5L5H - chains F and G of the 28 polymer chains in the assembly; structure by X-ray diffraction, 2.60 A resolution.

Chain F:
Protein: Probable proteasome subunit alpha type-7
Source organism: Saccharomyces cerevisiae (strain ATCC 204508 / S288c)
Notes: EC 3.4.25.1
UniProtKB: P21242 (PSA7_YEAST); residues -3 to 284 here correspond to UniProt positions 1-288 (UniProt number = residue number + 4)
Sequence (288 residues; row label = number of the first residue in the row; numbers below 1 keep their minus sign (Met-3 is residue -3)):
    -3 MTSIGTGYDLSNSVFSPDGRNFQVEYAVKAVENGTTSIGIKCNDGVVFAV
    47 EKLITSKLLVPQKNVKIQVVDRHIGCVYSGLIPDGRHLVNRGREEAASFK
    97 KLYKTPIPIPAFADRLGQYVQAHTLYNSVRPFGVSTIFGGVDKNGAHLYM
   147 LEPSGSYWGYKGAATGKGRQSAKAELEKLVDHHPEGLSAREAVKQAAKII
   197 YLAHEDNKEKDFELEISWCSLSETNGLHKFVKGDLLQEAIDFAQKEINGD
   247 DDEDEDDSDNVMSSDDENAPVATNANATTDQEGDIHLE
Disordered / not traced: -3 to 1, 245-284
Curated features (UniProtKB/Swiss-Prot):
  - modified residue: Thr-2 (N-acetylthreonine)

Chain G:
Protein: Proteasome subunit alpha type-1
Source organism: Saccharomyces cerevisiae (strain ATCC 204508 / S288c)
Notes: EC 3.4.25.1
UniProtKB: P21243 (PSA1_YEAST); residues -8 to 243 here correspond to UniProt positions 1-252 (UniProt number = residue number + 9)
Sequence (252 residues; each row starts with the number of its first residue; numbers below 1 keep their minus sign (Met-8 is residue -8)):
    -8 MSGAAAASAAGYDRHITIFSPEGRLYQVEYAFKATNQTNINSLAVRGKDC
    42 TVVISQKKVPDKLLDPTTVSYIFCISRTIGMVVNGPIPDARNAALRAKAE
    92 AAEFRYKYGYDMPCDVLAKRMANLSQIYTQRAYMRPLGVILTFVSVDEEL
   142 GPSIYKTDPAGYYVGYKATATGPKQQEITTNLENHFKKSKIDHINEESWE
   192 KVVEFAITHMIDALGTEFSKNDLEVGVATKDKFFTLSAENIEERLVAIAE
   242 QD
Disordered / not traced: -8 to 1, 243
Ion coordination: Mg2+: Thr8, Tyr119, Arg122, Met125

Chain F / chain G interface:
Pairs across the interface (60; chain F residue first):
  Thr2(F) - His6(G)
  Gly3(F) - His6(G)
  Tyr4(F) - Arg5(G)
  Tyr4(F) - His6(G)
  Tyr4(F) - Tyr21(G)
  Ser9(F) - Arg126(G)
  Val10(F) - His6(G)
  Val10(F) - Gln18(G)
  Phe11(F) - Gln18(G)  hydrogen bond (backbone-side chain)
  Phe11(F) - Tyr21(G)
  Phe11(F) - Ala22(G)  hydrophobic
  Phe11(F) - Arg126(G)
  Phe11(F) - Pro127(G)
  Ser12(F) - Tyr21(G)
  Pro13(F) - Tyr21(G)  hydrophobic
  Pro13(F) - Lys24(G)  hydrogen bond (backbone-side chain)
  Asp14(F) - Lys24(G)
  Gly15(F) - Tyr21(G)
  Gly15(F) - Ala25(G)
  Lys37(F) - Asp56(G)  salt bridge
  Asp110(F) - Arg82(G)
  Gln114(F) - Arg82(G)  hydrogen bond (side chain-backbone)
  Gln114(F) - Asn83(G)
  Gln114(F) - Leu86(G)
  Gln117(F) - Pro79(G)
  Gln117(F) - Asp80(G)
  Gln117(F) - Asn83(G)  hydrogen bond
  Gln117(F) - Arg126(G)
  Thr120(F) - Arg126(G)  hydrogen bond (backbone-side chain)
  Leu121(F) - Tyr124(G)
  Leu121(F) - Arg126(G)
  Tyr122(F) - Tyr124(G)
  Tyr122(F) - Met125(G)  hydrophobic
  Ser150(F) - Pro79(G)
  Gly151(F) - Pro79(G)
  Ser152(F) - Ile78(G)
  Ser152(F) - Pro79(G)
  Tyr153(F) - Arg82(G)  hydrogen bond (backbone-side chain)
  Trp154(F) - Leu55(G)  hydrophobic
  Trp154(F) - Thr59(G)
  Trp154(F) - Val60(G)  hydrophobic
  Trp154(F) - Ser61(G)
  Trp154(F) - Tyr62(G)
  Trp154(F) - Ile78(G)  hydrophobic
  Trp154(F) - Arg82(G)
  Gly155(F) - Leu55(G)
  Gly155(F) - Asp56(G)  hydrogen bond (backbone-backbone)
  Gly155(F) - Thr59(G)  hydrogen bond (backbone-side chain)
  Tyr156(F) - Leu54(G)
  Tyr156(F) - Leu55(G)
  Tyr156(F) - Asp56(G)
  Lys157(F) - Lys53(G)
  Lys157(F) - Leu54(G)  hydrogen bond (backbone-backbone)
  Lys157(F) - Leu55(G)
  Gly158(F) - Leu54(G)
  Leu172(F) - Leu54(G)  hydrophobic
  Glu173(F) - Lys53(G)
  Glu173(F) - Leu54(G)
  Val176(F) - Leu54(G)  hydrophobic
  Asp177(F) - Lys53(G)  salt bridge
Also at the interface, not in a pair above, chain F (32 interface residues in all): Tyr145, Lys169
Also at the interface, not in a pair above, chain G (28 interface residues in all): Asp52, Leu128, Gly129

In short:
32 residues of chain F face 28 of chain G across their interface, with 9 hydrogen bonds and 2 salt bridges.
Among the polar pairs are Lys37(F)-Asp56(G), Asp177(F)-Lys53(G) and Phe11(F)-Gln18(G). Thr8(G), Tyr119(G),
Arg122(G) and Met125(G) form the Mg2+ site.
Here chain F is Probable proteasome subunit alpha type-7 and chain G is Proteasome subunit alpha type-1, both
from Saccharomyces cerevisiae (strain ATCC 204508 / S288c). Entry 5L5H (Yeast 20S proteasome with human beta5i
(1-138) and human beta6 (97-111; 118-133) in complex with PR-924) was determined by X-ray diffraction (same
publication as 5L52, 5L54, 5L55, 5L5A, 5L5B, 5L5D and 30 further entries).
